PDB entry 7BIX | X-ray diffraction, 3.12 A resolution | chains D and E of the 6 polymer chains in the assembly

# Chain D (and E)
Name: Uridylate kinase
Organism: Mycobacterium tuberculosis H37Rv
Notes: EC 2.7.4.22; chain E of this document is another copy of the same molecule, construct and numbering; everything in this record applies to it too
Reference sequence: P9WHK5 (PYRH_MYCTU); residues 1-261 here = UniProt positions 1-261
Chain sequence (281 residues; numbered -19 to 261; the number before each row is that of its first residue; numbers below 1 keep their minus sign (Met-19 is residue -19)):
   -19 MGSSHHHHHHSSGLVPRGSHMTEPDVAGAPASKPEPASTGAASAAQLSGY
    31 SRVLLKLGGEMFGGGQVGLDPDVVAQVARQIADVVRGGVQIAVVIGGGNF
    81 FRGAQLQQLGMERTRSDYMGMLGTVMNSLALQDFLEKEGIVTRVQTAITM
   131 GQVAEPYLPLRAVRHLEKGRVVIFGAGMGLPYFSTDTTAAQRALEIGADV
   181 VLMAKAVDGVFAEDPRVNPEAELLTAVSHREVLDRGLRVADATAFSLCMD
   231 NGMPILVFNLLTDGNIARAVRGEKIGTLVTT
Disordered / not traced: -19 to 27, 194-202 (chain E: -19 to 27, 192-201)
Sequence notes: initiating methionine (-19); expression tag (-18 to 0)
UniProt features mapped onto this chain:
  - binding site (ATP): Lys36 to Gly39, Gly78, Arg82, Phe191, Asp194
  - binding site (UMP): Gly77, Asp97, Met158 to Thr165
  - modified residue: Thr2 (N-acetylthreonine)
Residues lining bound ligands:
  - UDP (uridine-5'-diphosphate): Lys36, Gly38, Gly39, Gly76, Gly77, Gly78, Phe81, Arg82, Gly83, Ala84, Ser96, Asp97, Gly100, Met101, Ala156, Gly157, Met158, Gly159, Leu160, Pro161, Tyr162, Phe163, Ser164, Thr165, Asp166, Thr168
  - UTP (uridine 5'-triphosphate): Arg123, Val124, Gly131, Gln132, Val133, Ala134, Glu135, Pro136, Arg141, Arg144, His145, Lys148, Arg150

# Chain D / chain E interface
Contacting residue pairs (25):
  Tyr98(D) with Pro139(E); Glu175(E), hydrogen bond
  Pro139(D) with Tyr98(E)
  Met158(D) with Leu160(E), hydrophobic
  Leu160(D) with Tyr137(E), hydrophobic; Met158(E), hydrophobic; Gln171(E); Arg172(E)
  Pro161(D) with Gln171(E), hydrogen bond (backbone-side chain); Glu175(E)
  Tyr162(D) with Leu174(E), hydrophobic; Leu227(E); Asn231(E)
  Phe163(D) with Met158(E), hydrophobic; Gln171(E)
  Gln171(D) with Leu160(E); Pro161(E), hydrogen bond (side chain-backbone); Phe163(E)
  Arg172(D) with Leu160(E)
  Leu174(D) with Tyr162(E), hydrophobic
  Glu175(D) with Tyr98(E), hydrogen bond; Pro161(E)
  Leu227(D) with Tyr162(E)
  Asn231(D) with Arg93(E); Tyr162(E)
Also at the interface, not in a pair above, chain D (17 interface residues in all): Arg93, Thr94, Tyr137, Thr167
Also at the interface, not in a pair above, chain E (17 interface residues in all): Thr94, Thr167

# In short
Chain D and chain E each contribute 17 residues to their interface, with 4 hydrogen bonds. Polar pairs include
Tyr98(D)-Glu175(E) and Pro161(D)-Gln171(E). Chain D binds UTP and UDP. From UniProt: 8 ATP-binding residues
and 10 UMP-binding residues on chain D.
Chain D and chain E are both Uridylate kinase (Mycobacterium tuberculosis H37Rv); the structure, Crystal
structure of UMPK from M. tuberculosis in complex with UDP and UTP (C2 form), was determined by X-ray
diffraction, deposited together with 7BL7 and 7BES.
